PDB entry 8YW5 | electron microscopy, 2.84 A resolution | chains A and B of the 6 polymer chains in the assembly

[Chain A]
Molecule: Guanine nucleotide-binding protein G(s) subunit alpha isoforms short
Organism: Homo sapiens
UniProtKB: P63092 (GNAS2_HUMAN); numbering as in UniProt (aligned over 1-394)
Amino-acid sequence (394 residues; each row starts with the number of its first residue):
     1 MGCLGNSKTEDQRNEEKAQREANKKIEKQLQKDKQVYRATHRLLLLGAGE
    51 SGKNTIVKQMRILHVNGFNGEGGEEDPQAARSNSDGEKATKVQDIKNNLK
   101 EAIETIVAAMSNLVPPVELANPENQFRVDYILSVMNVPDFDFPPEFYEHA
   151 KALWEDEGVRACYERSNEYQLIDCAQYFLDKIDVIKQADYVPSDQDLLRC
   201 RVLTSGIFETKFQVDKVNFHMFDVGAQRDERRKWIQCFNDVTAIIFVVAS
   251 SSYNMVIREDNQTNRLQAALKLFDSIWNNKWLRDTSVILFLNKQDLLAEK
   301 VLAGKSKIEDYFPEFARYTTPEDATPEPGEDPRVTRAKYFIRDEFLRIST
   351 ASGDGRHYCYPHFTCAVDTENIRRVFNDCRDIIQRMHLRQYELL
Unresolved in the structure: 1-8, 59-206, 253-262, 305-307
Construct notes: engineered mutation Asn54 (Ser in P63092), Ala226 (Gly in P63092), Ala268 (Glu in P63092), Lys271 (Asn in P63092), Asp274 (Lys in P63092), Lys280 (Arg in P63092), Asp284 (Thr in P63092), Thr285 (Ile in P63092)

[Chain B]
Molecule: Guanine nucleotide-binding protein G(I)/G(S)/G(T) subunit beta-1
Organism: Homo sapiens
UniProtKB: P62873 (GBB1_HUMAN); numbering as in UniProt (aligned over 2-340)
Amino-acid sequence (345 residues; each row starts with the number of its first residue; numbers below 1 keep their minus sign (Met-4 is residue -4)):
    -4 MGSLLQSELDQLRQEAEQLKNQIRDARKACADATLSQITNNIDPVGRIQM
    46 RTRRTLRGHLAKIYAMHWGTDSRLLVSASQDGKLIIWDSYTTNKVHAIPL
    96 RSSWVMTCAYAPSGNYVACGGLDNICSIYNLKTREGNVRVSRELAGHTGY
   146 LSCCRFLDDNQIVTSSGDTTCALWDIETGQQTTTFTGHTGDVMSLSLAPD
   196 TRLFVSGACDASAKLWDVREGMCRQTFTGHESDINAICFFPNGNAFATGS
   246 DDATCRLFDLRADQELMTYSHDNIICGITSVSFSKSGRLLLAGYDDFNCN
   296 VWDALKADRAGVLAGHDNRVSCLGVTDDGMAVATGSWDSFLKIWN
Unresolved in the structure: -4 to 1
Construct notes: initiating methionine (-4); expression tag (-3 to 1)
Swiss-Prot annotation at these positions:
  - modified residue: Ser2 (N-acetylserine), His266 (Phosphohistidine)
  - natural variant: Leu30 (L30F: In MRD42; uncertain significance), Arg52 (R52G: In MRD42), Gly64 (G64V: In MRD42), Asp76 (D76E: In MRD42; D76G: In MRD42), Gly77 (G77S: In MRD42), Lys78 (K78R: In MRD42), Ile80 (I80N: In MRD42; I80T: In MRD42), His91 (H91R: In MRD42; uncertain significance), Ala92 (A92T: In MRD42), Pro94 (P94S: In MRD42), Leu95 (L95P: In MRD42), Arg96 (R96L: In MRD42), 5 further natural variant entries in UniProt

[How chain A and chain B interact]
Pairs across the interface (57; chain A residue first):
  Glu16(A) - Thr86(B)
  Gln19(A) - Asp83(B)
  Gln19(A) - Thr86(B)  hydrogen bond
  Gln19(A) - Asn88(B)  hydrogen bond
  Asn23(A) - Asn88(B)  hydrogen bond
  Asn23(A) - Lys89(B)
  Ile26(A) - Lys89(B)
  Ile26(A) - Val90(B)
  Ile26(A) - His91(B)
  Ile26(A) - Ala92(B)  hydrophobic
  Glu27(A) - Lys89(B)  salt bridge
  Leu30(A) - Gly53(B)
  Leu30(A) - Ile80(B)  hydrophobic
  Leu30(A) - Lys89(B)
  Asp33(A) - Leu55(B)
  Asp33(A) - Lys78(B)  salt bridge
  Lys34(A) - Leu55(B)
  Tyr37(A) - Leu55(B)  hydrophobic
  Tyr37(A) - Ala56(B)
  Tyr37(A) - Asp76(B)
  Phe208(A) - Leu117(B)
  Phe222(A) - Trp99(B)
  Ala226(A) - Asn119(B)
  Ala226(A) - Thr143(B)
  Gln227(A) - Leu117(B)  hydrogen bond (side chain-backbone)
  Gln227(A) - Asn119(B)  hydrogen bond
  Gln227(A) - Gly144(B)
  Gln227(A) - Tyr145(B)  hydrogen bond (side chain-backbone)
  Arg228(A) - Gly162(B)  hydrogen bond (side chain-backbone)
  Arg228(A) - Asp163(B)
  Arg228(A) - Thr164(B)
  Arg228(A) - Asp186(B)  salt bridge
  Arg232(A) - Cys204(B)
  Arg232(A) - Asp228(B)  salt bridge
  Lys233(A) - Tyr145(B)
  Lys233(A) - Met188(B)
  Lys233(A) - Asp228(B)  salt bridge
  Lys233(A) - Asn230(B)  hydrogen bond
  Lys233(A) - Asp246(B)  salt bridge
  Trp234(A) - Leu117(B)  hydrophobic
  Trp234(A) - Tyr145(B)
  Gln236(A) - Lys57(B)  hydrogen bond (backbone-side chain)
  Gln236(A) - Tyr59(B)
  Gln236(A) - Arg314(B)  hydrogen bond
  Gln236(A) - Trp332(B)
  Cys237(A) - Lys57(B)
  Cys237(A) - Tyr59(B)  hydrogen bond
  Cys237(A) - Gln75(B)
  Cys237(A) - Trp99(B)
  Phe238(A) - Trp99(B)  hydrophobic
  Phe238(A) - Leu117(B)  hydrophobic
  Asn239(A) - Lys57(B)  hydrogen bond
  Asn239(A) - Trp332(B)
  Lys280(A) - Asp290(B)
  Trp281(A) - Asp290(B)
  Trp281(A) - Arg314(B)
  Trp281(A) - Trp332(B)  hydrophobic
Other interface residues (no listed pair), chain A (27 interface residues in all): Arg20, Ala22, Glu230, Val241
Other interface residues (no listed pair), chain B (38 interface residues in all): Thr87, Met101, Thr184, Cys271

[Overview]
27 residues of chain A and 38 residues of chain B are in contact; the contacts include 12 hydrogen bonds and 6
salt bridges. Among the polar pairs are Glu27(A)-Lys89(B), Asp33(A)-Lys78(B) and Arg228(A)-Asp186(B).
Chain A is Guanine nucleotide-binding protein G(s) subunit alpha isoforms short and chain B is Guanine
nucleotide-binding protein G(I)/G(S)/G(T) subunit beta-1, both from Homo sapiens; the structure, Cryo-EM
structure of the retatrutide-bound human GCGR-Gs complex, was determined by electron microscopy together with
8YW3 and 8YW4 from the same study.
